Entry 8IGR (electron microscopy, 3.10 A resolution); this record covers chains I and N of the 12 polymer chains in the assembly.

Chain I:
Molecule: DNA-directed RNA polymerase subunit beta
Organism: Escherichia coli (strain K12)
Notes: EC 2.7.7.6
UniProtKB: P0A8V2 (RPOB_ECOLI); residues 1-1342 here = UniProt positions 1-1342
Amino-acid sequence (1342 residues; row label = number of the first residue in the row):
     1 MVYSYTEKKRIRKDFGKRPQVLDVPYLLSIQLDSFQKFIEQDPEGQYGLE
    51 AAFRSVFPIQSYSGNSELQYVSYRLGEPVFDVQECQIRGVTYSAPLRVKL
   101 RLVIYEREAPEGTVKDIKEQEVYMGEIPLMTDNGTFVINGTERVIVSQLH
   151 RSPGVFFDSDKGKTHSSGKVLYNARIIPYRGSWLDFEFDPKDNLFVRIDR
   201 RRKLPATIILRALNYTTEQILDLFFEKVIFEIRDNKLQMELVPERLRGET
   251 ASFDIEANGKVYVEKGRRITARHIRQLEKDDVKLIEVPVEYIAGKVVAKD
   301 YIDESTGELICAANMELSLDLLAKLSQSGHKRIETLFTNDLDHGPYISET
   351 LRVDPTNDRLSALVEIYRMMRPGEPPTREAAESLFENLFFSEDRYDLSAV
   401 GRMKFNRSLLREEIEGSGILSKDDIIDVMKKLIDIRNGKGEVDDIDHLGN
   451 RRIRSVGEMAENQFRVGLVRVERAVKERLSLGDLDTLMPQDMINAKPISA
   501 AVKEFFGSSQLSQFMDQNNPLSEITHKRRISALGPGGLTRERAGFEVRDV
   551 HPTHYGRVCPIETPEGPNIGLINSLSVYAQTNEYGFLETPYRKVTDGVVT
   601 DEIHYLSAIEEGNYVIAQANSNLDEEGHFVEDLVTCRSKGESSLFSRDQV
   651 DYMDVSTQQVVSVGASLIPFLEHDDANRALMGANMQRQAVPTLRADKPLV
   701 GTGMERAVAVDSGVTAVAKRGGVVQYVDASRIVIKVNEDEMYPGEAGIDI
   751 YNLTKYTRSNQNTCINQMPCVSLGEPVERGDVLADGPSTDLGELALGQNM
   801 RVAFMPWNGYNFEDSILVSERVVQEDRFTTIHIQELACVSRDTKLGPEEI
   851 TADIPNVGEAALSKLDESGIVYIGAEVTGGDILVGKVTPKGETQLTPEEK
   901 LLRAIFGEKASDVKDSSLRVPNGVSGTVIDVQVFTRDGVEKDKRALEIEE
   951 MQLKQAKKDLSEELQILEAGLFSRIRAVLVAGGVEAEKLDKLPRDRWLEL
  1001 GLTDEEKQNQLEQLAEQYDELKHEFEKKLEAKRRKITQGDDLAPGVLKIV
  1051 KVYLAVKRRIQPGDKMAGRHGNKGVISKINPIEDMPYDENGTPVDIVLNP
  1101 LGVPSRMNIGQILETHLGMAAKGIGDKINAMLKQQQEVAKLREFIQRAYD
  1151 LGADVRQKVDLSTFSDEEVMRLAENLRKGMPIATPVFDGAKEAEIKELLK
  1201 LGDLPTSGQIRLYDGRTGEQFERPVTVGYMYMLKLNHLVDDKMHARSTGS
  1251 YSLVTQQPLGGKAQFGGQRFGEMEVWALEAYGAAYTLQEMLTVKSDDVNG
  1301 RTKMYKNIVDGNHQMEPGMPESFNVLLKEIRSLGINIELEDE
Not modelled in the structure: 1, 225-345, 968-1020
Curated features (UniProtKB/Swiss-Prot):
  - modified residue (N6-acetyllysine): Lys1022, Lys1200
  - mutagenesis: Ile561 (I561S: Resistant to antibiotics salinamide A and B), Ile569 (I569S: Resistant to antibiotics salinamide A and B), Ala665 (A665E: Resistant to antibiotics salinamide A and B), Asp675 (D675A/G: Resistant to antibiotics salinamide A and B), Asn677 (N677H/K: Resistant to antibiotics salinamide A and B), Leu680 (L680M: Resistant to antibiotics salinamide A and B), Glu813 (E813K: Disrupts the enzyme's active center)

Chain N:
Molecule: nontemplate strand DNA
Sequence (85 nucleotides; row label = number of the first residue in the row):
     1 CTCTCGATTCGTAGAGCCTCGTTGCGTTTGTTTGCACGAACCATATGTAA
    51 GTATTTCCTTAGATAACAATTGATTGAATGTATGC
Not modelled in the structure: 1-16, 78-85

How chain I and chain N interact:
Contacting residue pairs (16):
  Arg151(I) - DG62(N)  base contact
  Gly181(I) - DA61(N)  base contact
  Trp183(I) - DA61(N)  stacking on the base
  Arg371(I) - DC57(N)  base contact
  Arg371(I) - DC58(N)  base contact
  Glu374(I) - DT56(N)  base contact
  Glu374(I) - DC57(N)  hydrogen bond to the base
  Arg394(I) - DC58(N)  base contact
  Arg394(I) - DT59(N)  hydrogen bond to the base
  Ile445(I) - DG62(N)  base contact
  Arg451(I) - DG62(N)  base contact
  Gly536(I) - DA61(N)  phosphate contact
  Leu538(I) - DG62(N)  base contact
  Arg542(I) - DA61(N)  phosphate contact
  Arg542(I) - DG62(N)  salt bridge to the phosphate
  Arg542(I) - DA63(N)  hydrogen bond to the base
Other interface residues (no listed pair), chain I (20 interface residues in all): Leu149, His150, Ser182, Asp199, Arg200, Asp446, Gly537, Ala543, Val547
Other interface residues (no listed pair), chain N (8 interface residues in all): DT60

Overview:
The interface between chain I and chain N involves 20 residues on one side and 8 on the other, with 3 hydrogen
bonds, 1 salt bridge and 1 aromatic stacking contact. Among the polar pairs are Glu374(I)-DC57(N),
Arg394(I)-DT59(N) and Arg542(I)-DA63(N).
Here chain I is DNA-directed RNA polymerase subunit beta (Escherichia coli (strain K12)) and chain N is
nontemplate strand DNA. Entry 8IGR (Cryo-EM structure of CII-dependent transcription activation complex) was
determined by electron microscopy, deposited together with 8IGS.
